5YID - chain A; structure by X-ray diffraction, 2.10 A resolution.

Chain A:
Molecule: Plasmepsin II
Source organism: Plasmodium falciparum
Notes: EC 3.4.23.39
UniProt: Q8I6V3 (Q8I6V3_PLAF7); residues 5-331 here correspond to UniProt positions 127-453 (UniProt number = residue number + 122)
Chain sequence (327 residues; numbered 5 to 331; the number before each row is that of its first residue):
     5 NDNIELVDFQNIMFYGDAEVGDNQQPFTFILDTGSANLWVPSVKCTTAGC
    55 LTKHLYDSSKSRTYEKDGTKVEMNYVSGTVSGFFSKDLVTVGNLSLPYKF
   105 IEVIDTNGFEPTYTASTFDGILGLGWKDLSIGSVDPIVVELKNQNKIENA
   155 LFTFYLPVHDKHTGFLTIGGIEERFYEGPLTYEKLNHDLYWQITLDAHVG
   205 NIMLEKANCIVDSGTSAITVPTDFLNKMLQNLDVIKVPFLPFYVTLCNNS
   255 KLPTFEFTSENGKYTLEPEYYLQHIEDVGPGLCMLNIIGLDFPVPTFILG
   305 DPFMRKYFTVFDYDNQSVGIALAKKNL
UniProt features mapped onto this chain:
  - active site: Asp36, Asp216
Disulfides: Cys49-Cys54, Cys251-Cys287
Metal / ion sites: Na+: Asp36, Asp216 (together with kni-10395)
Small-molecule neighbours:
  - CPS (3-[(3-cholamidopropyl)dimethylammonio]-1-propanesulfonate): Val80, Ser81, Pro115, Thr116, Pro245, Phe246, Ile292, Leu294
  - kni-10395 (K95; (4R)-N-[(1S,2R)-2-hydroxy-2,3-dihydro-1H-inden-1-yl]-3-[(2S,3S)-2-hydroxy-3-{[S-methyl-N-(phenylacetyl)-L-cysteinyl]ami no}-4-phenylbutanoyl]-5,5-dimethyl-1,3-thiazolidine-4-carboxamide): Ile34, Asp36, Gly38, Ser39, Met77, Asn78, Tyr79, Val80, Ser81, Phe113, Thr116, Ile125, Leu133, Asp216, Gly218, Thr219, Ser220, Ala221, Thr223, Ile292, Leu294, Phe296, Ile302
What the authors report for this chain:
  - binding site for kni-10395: Asn78, Val80

Summary:
Ligands of chain A: kni-10395 and compound CPS. Asp36 and Asp216 coordinate Na+. From UniProt: active-site
residues Asp36 and Asp216. The paper reports a binding site for kni-10395 at Asn78 and Val80.
Chain A is Plasmepsin II (Plasmodium falciparum); the structure, Crystal Structure of KNI-10395 bound
Plasmepsin II (PMII) from Plasmodium falciparum, was determined by X-ray diffraction, deposited together with
5YIA, 5YIB, 5YIC and 5YIE.
